PDB entry 5T61 | X-ray diffraction, 2.55 A resolution | chains A and C of the 24 polymer chains in the assembly

== Chain A ==
Name: Tungsten formylmethanofuran dehydrogenase subunit fwdA
Organism: Methanothermobacter wolfeii
Chain sequence (569 residues; row label = number of the first residue in the row):
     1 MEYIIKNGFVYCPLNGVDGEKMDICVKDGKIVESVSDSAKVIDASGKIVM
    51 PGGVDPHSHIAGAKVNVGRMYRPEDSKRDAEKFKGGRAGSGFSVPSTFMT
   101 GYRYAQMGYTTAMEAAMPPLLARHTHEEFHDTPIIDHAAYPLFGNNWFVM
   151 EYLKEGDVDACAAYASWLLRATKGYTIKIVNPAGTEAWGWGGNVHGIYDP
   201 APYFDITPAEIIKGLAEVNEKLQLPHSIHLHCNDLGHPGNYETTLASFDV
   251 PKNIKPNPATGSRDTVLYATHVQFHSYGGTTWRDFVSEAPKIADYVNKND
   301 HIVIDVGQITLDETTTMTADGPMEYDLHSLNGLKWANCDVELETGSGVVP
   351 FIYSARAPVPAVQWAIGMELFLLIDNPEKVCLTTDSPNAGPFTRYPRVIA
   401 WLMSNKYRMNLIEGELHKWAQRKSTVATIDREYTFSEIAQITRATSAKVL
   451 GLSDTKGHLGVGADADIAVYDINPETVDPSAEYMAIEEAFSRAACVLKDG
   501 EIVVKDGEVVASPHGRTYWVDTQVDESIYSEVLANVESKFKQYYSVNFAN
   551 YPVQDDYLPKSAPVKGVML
Modified positions: Lys178 (lysine nz-carboxylic acid; KCX)
Ion coordination: Zn2+ site 1: His57, Lys178, Asp385; Zn2+ site 2: Lys178, His231, His271 (together with MFN); K+: Val340, Thr344 (shared with 1 residue of chain B)
Small-molecule neighbours: MFN (N-[4,5,7-tricarboxyheptanoyl]-L-gamma-glutamyl-N-{2-[4-({5-[(formylamino)methyl]-3-furyl}methoxy)phenyl]ethyl}-D-glutamine): Lys178, His231, Leu235, Gly236, His271, Phe274, Trp282, Arg283, Thr316, Thr318, Met323, Glu324, Leu327, Leu330, Phe351, Tyr353, Pro358, Val359, Gln363, Asp385, Asn388, His417, Lys418, Trp419, Arg422

== Chain C ==
Name: Tungsten-containing formylmethanofuran dehydrogenase 2 subunit C
Organism: Methanothermobacter wolfeii
Notes: EC 1.2.99.5
Chain sequence (270 residues; each row starts with the number of its first residue):
     1 MSEIILTPKEQPEVPLEAPNIKPDVFAGKSIEEIKNIQIMHGNEVVKLGD
    51 FFEVSGEPADAPEDIKIIIDGDVYNTKRIGQEMTAGEIIVRGNVNMYVGA
   101 GMKGGKITVEGNAGSWAGQDMRGGEIEILGDAGDYVGSSYRGDWRGMSGG
   151 TITVHGNADNEIGEYMNGGKIIIKGDVNIMPGIHMNNGLIIIEGNVVARA
   201 GGEMAGGTIVVKGMMQEFLAGFKYLGVEKDIEVDGEELPGAFYKFEGDHA
   251 IKGAKGIVYAAVGCNGHIAP
Disordered / not traced: 1, 269-270
Ion coordination: Mg2+: Ser139, Tyr140, Asp143 (shared with 1 residue of chain B)

== Interface between chain A and chain C ==
Pairs across the interface (13):
  Arg72(A) with Trp144(C)
  Pro73(A) with Tyr140(C); Arg141(C)
  Glu74(A) with Tyr140(C); Arg141(C); Gly142(C); Asp143(C); Trp144(C)
  Lys77(A) with Tyr140(C)
  Glu313(A) with Trp144(C); Arg145(C), salt bridge
  Leu333(A) with Trp144(C)
  Lys334(A) with Gly142(C), hydrogen bond (side chain-backbone)
Interface residues without a listed pair, chain A (9 interface residues in all): Pro350, Ile352
Interface residues without a listed pair, chain C (7 interface residues in all): Asp120

== In short ==
Chain A and chain C form an interface of 9 and 7 residues respectively; the contacts include 1 hydrogen bond
and 1 salt bridge. Polar contacts include Glu313(A)-Arg145(C) and Lys334(A)-Gly142(C). Bound to chain A:
compound MFN. His57(A), Lys178(A) and Asp385(A) coordinate Zn2+ site 1.
Here chain A is Tungsten formylmethanofuran dehydrogenase subunit fwdA and chain C is Tungsten-containing
formylmethanofuran dehydrogenase 2 subunit C, both from Methanothermobacter wolfeii. Entry 5T61
(Tungsten-containing formylmethanofuran dehydrogenase from methanothermobacter wolfeii, triclinic form at 2.55
A) was determined by X-ray diffraction together with 5T5I and 5T5M from the same study.
